PDB entry 8FKG | X-ray diffraction, 2.12 A resolution | chains D and A

# Chain D
Protein: Nuclear receptor corepressor 1
Organism: Homo sapiens
UniProt: O75376 (NCOR1_HUMAN); residues 2255-2277 here correspond to UniProt positions 2256-2278 (UniProt number = residue number + 1)
Sequence (23 residues; row label = number of the first residue in the row):
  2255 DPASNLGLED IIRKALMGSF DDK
Not modelled in the structure: 2255-2258, 2272-2277
UniProt features mapped onto this chain:
  - motif: Leu2262 to Ile2266 (CORNR box 3)

# Chain A
Protein: Peroxisome proliferator-activated receptor gamma
Organism: Homo sapiens
UniProt: P37231 (PPARG_HUMAN); residues 203-477 here correspond to UniProt positions 231-505 (UniProt number = residue number + 28)
Sequence (276 residues; each row starts with the number of its first residue):
   202 GQLNPESADL RALAKHLYDS YIKSFPLTKA KARAILTGKT TDKSPFVIYD MNSLMMGEDK
   262 IKFKHITPLQ EQSKEVAIRI FQGCQFRSVE AVQEITEYAK SIPGFVNLDL NDQVTLLKYG
   322 VHEIIYTMLA SLMNKDGVLI SEGQGFMTRE FLKSLRKPFG DFMEPKFEFA VKFNALELDD
   382 SDLAIFIAVI ILSGDRPGLL NVKPIEDIQD NLLQALELQL KLNHPESSQL FAKLLQKMTD
   442 LRQIVTEHVQ LLQVIKKTET DMSLHPLLQE IYKDLY
Not modelled in the structure: 263-274
Construct notes: expression tag (202)
Glycans and other covalent adducts: 2-chloro-N-(5-cyanopyridin-2-yl)-5-nitrobenzamide (Y62) linked to Cys285
Ligand contacts: Y62 (2-chloro-N-(5-cyanopyridin-2-yl)-5-nitrobenzamide): Ile281, Phe282, Gln286, His323, Tyr327, Phe363, Met364, Lys367, Val446, His449, Val450, Tyr473, Leu476, Tyr477
UniProt features mapped onto this chain:
  - motif: Pro467 to Asp475 (9aaTAD)
  - binding site (rosiglitazone): Gln286 to Ser289, His323, His449, Tyr473
  - cross-link: Lys224 (Glycyl lysine isopeptide (Lys-Gly) (interchain with G-Cter in ubiquitin))
What the authors report for this chain:
  - binding site for Y62: His323, His449, Tyr473

# How chain D and chain A interact
Pairs across the interface (19):
  Leu2262(D) - Val293(A)  hydrophobic
  Leu2262(D) - Lys319(A)
  Leu2262(D) - His323(A)
  Glu2263(D) - Lys319(A)  salt bridge
  Ile2265(D) - Val290(A)  hydrophobic
  Ile2265(D) - Val293(A)  hydrophobic
  Ile2266(D) - Val293(A)  hydrophobic
  Ile2266(D) - Leu318(A)  hydrophobic
  Ile2266(D) - Lys319(A)
  Arg2267(D) - Val315(A)
  Ala2269(D) - Thr297(A)
  Ala2269(D) - Glu298(A)
  Ala2269(D) - Lys301(A)  hydrogen bond (backbone-side chain)
  Leu2270(D) - Thr297(A)
  Leu2270(D) - Lys301(A)
  Leu2270(D) - Leu311(A)  hydrophobic
  Leu2270(D) - Gln314(A)
  Leu2270(D) - Val315(A)  hydrophobic
  Met2271(D) - Lys301(A)  hydrogen bond (backbone-side chain)
Other interface residues (no listed pair), chain A (14 interface residues in all): Gln294, Phe306, Val322

# In short
8 residues of chain D face 14 of chain A across their interface, with 2 hydrogen bonds and 1 salt bridge.
Among the polar pairs are Glu2263(D)-Lys319(A), Ala2269(D)-Lys301(A) and Met2271(D)-Lys301(A). Compound Y62 is
covalently linked to Cys285(A). The paper reports a binding site for Y62 at His323(A), His449(A) and
Tyr473(A).
Here chain D is Nuclear receptor corepressor 1 and chain A is Peroxisome proliferator-activated receptor
gamma, both from Homo sapiens. Entry 8FKG (Crystal structure of PPARgamma ligand-binding domain in complex
with N-CoR peptide and inverse agonist SR33486) was determined by X-ray diffraction together with 8FHE, 8FHG,
8FKC, 8FKD, 8FKE and 8FKF from the same study.
